Entry 4CMY (X-ray diffraction, 2.59 A resolution); this record covers chains T and V of the 24 polymer chains in the assembly.

== Chain T ==
Molecule: Ferritin
From: Chlorobaculum tepidum
Reference sequence: Q8KBP5 (Q8KBP5_CHLTE); numbering as in UniProt (aligned over 1-203)
Sequence (203 residues; row label = number of the first residue in the row):
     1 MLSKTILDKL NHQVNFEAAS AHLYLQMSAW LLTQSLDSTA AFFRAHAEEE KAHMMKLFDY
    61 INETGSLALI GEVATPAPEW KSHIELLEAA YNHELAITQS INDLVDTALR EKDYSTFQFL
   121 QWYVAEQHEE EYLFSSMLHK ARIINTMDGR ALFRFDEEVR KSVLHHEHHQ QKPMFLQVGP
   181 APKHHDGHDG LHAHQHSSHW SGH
Unresolved in the structure: 164-203
Metal / ion sites: Fe ion site 1: Glu17, Glu50, His53; Fe ion site 2: Glu50, Glu94, Glu130

== Chain V ==
Molecule: Ferritin
From: Chlorobaculum tepidum
Reference sequence: Q8KBP5 (Q8KBP5_CHLTE); residues 1-203 here = UniProt positions 1-203
Sequence (203 residues; row label = number of the first residue in the row):
     1 MLSKTILDKL NHQVNFEAAS AHLYLQMSAW LLTQSLDSTA AFFRAHAEEE KAHMMKLFDY
    61 INETGSLALI GEVATPAPEW KSHIELLEAA YNHELAITQS INDLVDTALR EKDYSTFQFL
   121 QWYVAEQHEE EYLFSSMLHK ARIIDTMDGR ALFRFDEEVR KSVLHHEHHQ QKPMFLQVGP
   181 APKHHDGHDG LHAHQHSSHW SGH
Unresolved in the structure: 164-203
Differences from the reference sequence: conflict Asp145 (Asn in Q8KBP5)
Metal / ion sites: Fe ion site 1: Glu17, Glu50, His53; Fe ion site 2: Glu50, Glu94, Glu130

== Interface between chain T and chain V ==
Contacting residue pairs (16; chain T residue first):
  Met1(T) - Glu131(V)
  Tyr60(T) - His128(V)
  Glu63(T) - His128(V)  salt bridge
  Glu63(T) - Tyr132(V)
  Thr64(T) - His128(V)
  Lys112(T) - Asp106(V)  salt bridge
  Tyr114(T) - Asn102(V)
  Tyr114(T) - Val105(V)  hydrophobic
  Tyr114(T) - Asp106(V)  hydrogen bond
  Tyr114(T) - Val124(V)
  Ser115(T) - Val124(V)
  Ser115(T) - His128(V)
  Phe117(T) - Phe117(V)  hydrophobic
  Gln118(T) - Gln121(V)
  Gln118(T) - Val124(V)
  Gln118(T) - Ala125(V)
Interface residues without a listed pair, chain V (13 interface residues in all): Leu95, Thr98, Glu129

== Summary ==
9 residues of chain T face 13 of chain V across their interface; the contacts include 1 hydrogen bond and 2
salt bridges. Polar contacts include Glu63(T)-His128(V), Lys112(T)-Asp106(V) and Tyr114(T)-Asp106(V). The Fe
ion site 1 is built by Glu17(T), Glu50(T) and His53(T).
Chain T is Ferritin and chain V is Ferritin, both from Chlorobaculum tepidum; the structure, Chlorobium
tepidum Ferritin, was determined by X-ray diffraction.
